Entry 5GPY (X-ray diffraction, 2.10 A resolution); this record covers chains A and B.

Chain A:
Name: General transcription factor IIE subunit 1
Organism: Homo sapiens
UniProtKB: P29083 (T2EA_HUMAN); residue numbers follow UniProt; this construct covers 1-217
Chain sequence (220 residues; row label = number of the first residue in the row; numbers below 1 keep their minus sign (Gly-2 is residue -2)):
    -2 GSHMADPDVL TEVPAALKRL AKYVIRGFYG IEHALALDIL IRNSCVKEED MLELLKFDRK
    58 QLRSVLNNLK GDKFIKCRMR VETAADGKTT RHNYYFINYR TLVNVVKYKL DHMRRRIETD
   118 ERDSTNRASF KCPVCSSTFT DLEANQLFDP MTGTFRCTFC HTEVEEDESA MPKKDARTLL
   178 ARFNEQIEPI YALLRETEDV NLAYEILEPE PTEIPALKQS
Unresolved in the structure: -2 to 9, 165-174, 197-217
Differences from the reference sequence: expression tag (-2 to 0)
Bound ions: Zn2+: Cys129, Cys132, Cys154, Cys157

Chain B:
Name: Transcription initiation factor IIE subunit beta
Organism: Homo sapiens
UniProtKB: P29084 (T2EB_HUMAN); residue numbers follow UniProt; this construct covers 141-244
Chain sequence (108 residues; each row starts with the number of its first residue):
   137 GSHMPKYNVR DKKALLRLLD QHDQRGLGGI LLEDIEEALP NSQKAVKALG DQILFVNRPD
   197 KKKILFFNDK SCQFSVDEEF QKLWRSVTVD SMDEEKIEEY LKRQGISS
Unresolved in the structure: 137-141, 243-244
Differences from the reference sequence: expression tag (137-140)
UniProt features mapped onto this chain:
  - natural variant: Ala150 (A150P: In TTD6), Asp187 (D187Y: In TTD6)

Chain A / chain B interface:
Residue-residue contacts (83; chain A residue first):
  Lys19(A) - Cys208(B)
  Tyr20(A) - Cys208(B)  hydrophobic
  Tyr20(A) - Phe210(B)
  Val21(A) - Trp220(B)  hydrophobic
  Arg23(A) - Cys208(B)  hydrogen bond (side chain-backbone)
  Arg23(A) - Phe210(B)
  Gly24(A) - Phe210(B)
  Gly24(A) - Val212(B)
  Gly24(A) - Gln217(B)
  Phe25(A) - Val212(B)  hydrophobic
  Phe25(A) - Phe216(B)
  Phe25(A) - Trp220(B)  hydrophobic
  Tyr26(A) - Trp220(B)  hydrogen bond
  Ile28(A) - Leu190(B)  hydrophobic
  Ile28(A) - Val192(B)  hydrophobic
  Glu29(A) - Val192(B)
  Leu32(A) - Val192(B)  hydrophobic
  Leu32(A) - Phe202(B)  hydrophobic
  Arg39(A) - Gln160(B)  hydrogen bond (side chain-backbone)
  Arg39(A) - Arg161(B)
  Arg39(A) - Gly162(B)
  Leu51(A) - Gly162(B)
  Leu51(A) - Gly164(B)
  Leu51(A) - Gly165(B)  hydrogen bond (backbone-backbone)
  Leu52(A) - Ile200(B)
  Leu52(A) - Phe202(B)
  Lys53(A) - Gly165(B)
  Lys53(A) - Arg194(B)  hydrogen bond (backbone-side chain)
  Lys53(A) - Ile200(B)
  Phe54(A) - Val192(B)  hydrophobic
  Phe54(A) - Ile200(B)  hydrophobic
  Asp55(A) - Pro195(B)
  Gln58(A) - Val192(B)
  Gln58(A) - Asn193(B)  hydrogen bond (side chain-backbone)
  Gln58(A) - Arg194(B)
  Gln58(A) - Pro195(B)
  Gly68(A) - Val225(B)
  Gly68(A) - Asp226(B)
  Asp69(A) - Val225(B)
  Lys70(A) - Val225(B)  hydrogen bond (side chain-backbone)
  Lys70(A) - Met228(B)  hydrogen bond (side chain-backbone)
  Lys70(A) - Glu230(B)
  Lys70(A) - Ile233(B)
  Lys73(A) - Glu230(B)  salt bridge
  Thr98(A) - Glu230(B)
  Asn101(A) - Ile233(B)
  Asn101(A) - Glu234(B)
  Asn101(A) - Leu237(B)
  Val102(A) - Ile233(B)  hydrophobic
  Lys104(A) - Leu237(B)
  Tyr105(A) - Val223(B)  hydrophobic
  Tyr105(A) - Val225(B)  hydrophobic
  Tyr105(A) - Met228(B)  hydrogen bond
  Tyr105(A) - Ile233(B)  hydrophobic
  Tyr105(A) - Tyr236(B)  hydrophobic
  Tyr105(A) - Leu237(B)
  Lys106(A) - Trp220(B)  hydrogen bond (side chain-backbone)
  Lys106(A) - Val223(B)  hydrogen bond (side chain-backbone)
  Lys106(A) - Val225(B)
  Leu107(A) - Trp220(B)  hydrophobic
  Asp108(A) - Tyr236(B)  hydrogen bond
  Asp108(A) - Gln240(B)
  Asp108(A) - Ile242(B)
  His109(A) - Val223(B)
  His109(A) - Tyr236(B)
  Met110(A) - Phe216(B)
  Met110(A) - Leu219(B)  hydrophobic
  Met110(A) - Trp220(B)  hydrophobic
  Arg112(A) - Tyr236(B)  hydrogen bond
  Arg112(A) - Gln240(B)
  Ile114(A) - Phe216(B)  hydrophobic
  Ile114(A) - Leu219(B)  hydrophobic
  Leu176(A) - Glu215(B)
  Leu176(A) - Phe216(B)
  Arg179(A) - Asp213(B)  salt bridge
  Arg179(A) - Phe216(B)
  Phe180(A) - Phe216(B)
  Gln183(A) - Phe210(B)
  Gln183(A) - Val212(B)
  Gln183(A) - Asp213(B)  hydrogen bond
  Gln183(A) - Phe216(B)
  Pro186(A) - Phe210(B)  hydrophobic
  Ile187(A) - Phe210(B)  hydrophobic
Interface residues without a listed pair, chain A (44 interface residues in all): Arg16, Phe71, Val103, Arg113, Ile184
Interface residues without a listed pair, chain B (40 interface residues in all): Asp159, Leu163, Leu167, Gln209, Ser211, Arg221, Thr224, Asp229

Summary:
44 residues of chain A face 40 of chain B across their interface; the contacts include 14 hydrogen bonds and 2
salt bridges. Polar contacts include Lys73(A)-Glu230(B), Arg179(A)-Asp213(B) and Arg23(A)-Cys208(B).
Cys129(A), Cys132(A), Cys154(A) and Cys157(A) form the Zn2+ site.
Here chain A is General transcription factor IIE subunit 1 and chain B is Transcription initiation factor IIE
subunit beta, both from Homo sapiens. Entry 5GPY (Crystal structure of the human TFIIE complex) was determined
by X-ray diffraction.
